Entry 8QCF (electron microscopy, 2.55 A resolution); this record covers chains F and G of the 13 polymer chains in the assembly.

== Chain F ==
Protein: Exosome complex component RRP42
Source organism: Saccharomyces cerevisiae
UniProtKB: Q12277 (RRP42_YEAST); residue numbers follow UniProt; this construct covers 1-265
Chain sequence (268 residues; each row starts with the number of its first residue; numbers below 1 keep their minus sign (Gly-2 is residue -2)):
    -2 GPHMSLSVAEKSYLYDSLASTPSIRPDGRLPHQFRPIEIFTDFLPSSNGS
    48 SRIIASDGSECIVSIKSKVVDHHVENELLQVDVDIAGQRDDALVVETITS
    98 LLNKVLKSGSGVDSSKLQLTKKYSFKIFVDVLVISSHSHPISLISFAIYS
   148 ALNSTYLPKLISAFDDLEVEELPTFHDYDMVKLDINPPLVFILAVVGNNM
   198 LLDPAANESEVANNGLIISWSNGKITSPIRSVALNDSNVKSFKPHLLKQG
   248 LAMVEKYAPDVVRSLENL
Unresolved in the structure: -2 to 1, 265
Differences from the reference sequence: expression tag (-2 to 0); conflict Ile138 (Val in Q12277)

== Chain G ==
Protein: Exosome complex component MTR3
Source organism: Saccharomyces cerevisiae
UniProtKB: P48240 (MTR3_YEAST); numbering as in UniProt (aligned over 1-250)
Chain sequence (250 residues; row label = number of the first residue in the row):
     1 MNVQDRRRLLGPAAAKPMAFSNTTTHVPEKKSTDLTPKGNESEQELSLHT
    51 GFIENCNGSALVEARSLGHQTSLITAVYGPRSIRGSFTSQGTISIQLKNG
   101 LLEKYNTNELKEVSSFLMGIFNSVVNLSRYPKSGIDIFVYLTYDKDLTNN
   151 PQDDDSQSKMTSSQISSLIPHCITSITLALADAGIELVDMAGAGEANGTV
   201 VSFIKNGEEIVGFWKDDGDDEDLLECLDRCKEQYNRYRDLMISCLMNQET
Unresolved in the structure: 1-4, 21-42, 149-162, 250
Differences from the reference sequence: conflict Thr161 (Met in P48240)

== Interface between chain F and chain G ==
Contacting residue pairs (39):
  Asp88(F) with Lys111(G), hydrogen bond (backbone-side chain)
  Leu90(F) with Lys111(G)
  Glu93(F) with Asn108(G); Lys111(G), salt bridge
  Thr94(F) with Ser115(G)
  Ser97(F) with Asn108(G); Glu112(G), hydrogen bond
  Leu98(F) with Glu112(G)
  Lys101(F) with Glu112(G), salt bridge; Trp214(G); Asp216(G), salt bridge
  Ile222(F) with Asp220(G)
  Ser224(F) with Lys215(G); Asp216(G); Asp217(G), hydrogen bond (side chain-backbone)
  Pro225(F) with Lys215(G)
  Ile226(F) with Trp214(G); Lys215(G), hydrogen bond (backbone-backbone)
  Arg227(F) with Glu112(G), salt bridge; Phe213(G); Trp214(G); Lys215(G), hydrogen bond (side chain-backbone); Asp216(G), salt bridge
  Ser228(F) with Gly212(G); Phe213(G), hydrogen bond (side chain-backbone)
  Asp233(F) with Gln90(G); Asn122(G), hydrogen bond
  Val236(F) with Asn122(G); Ser123(G)
  Ser238(F) with Ile204(G); Glu209(G); Ile210(G); Val211(G)
  Phe239(F) with Glu209(G), hydrogen bond (backbone-side chain); Ile210(G), hydrogen bond (backbone-backbone)
  Lys240(F) with Glu209(G)
  Pro241(F) with Glu208(G)
  Leu244(F) with Phe213(G), hydrophobic
  Lys245(F) with Leu224(G)
Other interface residues (no listed pair), chain F (25 interface residues in all): Thr96, Ser234, Lys237, Leu248
Other interface residues (no listed pair), chain G (25 interface residues in all): Thr107, Phe116, Met118, Leu223, Leu227

== Overview ==
Chain F and chain G each contribute 25 residues to their interface; the contacts include 9 hydrogen bonds and
5 salt bridges. Polar pairs include Glu93(F)-Lys111(G), Lys101(F)-Glu112(G) and Lys101(F)-Asp216(G).
Here chain F is Exosome complex component RRP42 and chain G is Exosome complex component MTR3, both from
Saccharomyces cerevisiae. Entry 8QCF (yeast cytoplasmic exosome-Ski2 complex degrading a RNA substrate) was
determined by electron microscopy together with 8Q9T, 8QCA and 8QCB from the same study.
